PDB entry 7A6B | electron microscopy, 1.33 A resolution | chains A and 1 of the 24 polymer chains in the assembly

# Chain A (and 1)
Protein: Ferritin heavy chain
From: Homo sapiens
Notes: EC 1.16.3.1; chain 1 of this document is another copy of the same molecule, construct and numbering; everything in this record applies to it too
UniProtKB: P02794 (FRIH_HUMAN); residues 0-182 here correspond to UniProt positions 1-183 (UniProt number = residue number + 1)
Sequence (183 residues; numbered 0 to 182; the number before each row is that of its first residue; numbering starts at 0):
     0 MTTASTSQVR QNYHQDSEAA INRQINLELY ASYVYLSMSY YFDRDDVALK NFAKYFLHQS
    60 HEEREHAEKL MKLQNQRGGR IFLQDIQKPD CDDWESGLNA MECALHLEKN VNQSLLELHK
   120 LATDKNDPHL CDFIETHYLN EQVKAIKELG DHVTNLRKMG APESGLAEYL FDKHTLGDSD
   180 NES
Not modelled in the structure: 0-3, 177-182
Construct notes: conflict Gln86 (Lys87 in P02794)
Modified / non-standard residues: Cys90 (S-oxy cysteine; CSX)
Metal / ion sites: Na+ site 1: Glu27, Glu62; Na+ site 2: Glu134 (shared with 1 residue of chain F; 1 residue of chain e)
Curated features (UniProtKB/Swiss-Prot):
  - binding site (Fe cation): Glu27, Glu62, His65, Glu107, Gln141
  - site: Arg22 (Essential for association with cargo receptor NCOA4)
  - modified residue: Met0 (N-acetylmethionine), Thr1 (N-acetylthreonine), Ser178 (Phosphoserine), Ser182 (Phosphoserine)

# Chain A / chain 1 interface
Contacting residue pairs (25):
  Lys146(A) with Asp42(1), hydrogen bond (side chain-backbone); Asp44(1)
  Gly149(A) with Asp44(1)
  Asp150(A) with Asp44(1); Ala47(1)
  Thr153(A) with Asp44(1), hydrogen bond (side chain-backbone); Asp45(1); Val46(1)
  Asn154(A) with Ala47(1), hydrogen bond (side chain-backbone); Tyr168(1)
  Lys157(A) with Asp45(1); Val46(1), hydrogen bond (side chain-backbone); Ser163(1); Gly164(1); Leu165(1)
  Met158(A) with Leu165(1), hydrophobic; Tyr168(1), hydrophobic
  Leu169(A) with Tyr168(1)
  Phe170(A) with Tyr168(1)
  His173(A) with Tyr168(1); Leu169(1); Lys172(1), hydrogen bond (backbone-side chain); His173(1)
  Thr174(A) with Tyr168(1), hydrogen bond; Lys172(1), hydrogen bond
Other interface residues (no listed pair), chain 1 (15 interface residues in all): Arg43, Leu48, Lys49

# Overview
11 residues of chain A face 15 of chain 1 across their interface; the contacts include 7 hydrogen bonds. Polar
pairs include Lys146(A)-Asp42(1), Thr153(A)-Asp44(1) and Asn154(A)-Ala47(1). Glu27(A) and Glu62(A) coordinate
Na+ site 1. UniProt lists 5 Fe cation-binding residues on chain A.
Both chains are Ferritin heavy chain (Homo sapiens). Entry 7A6B (1.33 A structure of human apoferritin
obtained from Titan Mono- BCOR microscope) was determined by electron microscopy together with 7A6A, 6Z6U,
6Z9E and 6Z9F from the same study.
